Entry 7UY6 (electron microscopy, 2.90 A resolution); this record covers chains D and F of the 8 polymer chains in the assembly.

== Chain D ==
Protein: Telomerase holoenzyme Teb1 subunit
From: Tetrahymena thermophila
Reference sequence: D2CVN6 (D2CVN6_TETTH); residues 1-701 here = UniProt positions 1-701
Sequence (701 residues; each row starts with the number of its first residue):
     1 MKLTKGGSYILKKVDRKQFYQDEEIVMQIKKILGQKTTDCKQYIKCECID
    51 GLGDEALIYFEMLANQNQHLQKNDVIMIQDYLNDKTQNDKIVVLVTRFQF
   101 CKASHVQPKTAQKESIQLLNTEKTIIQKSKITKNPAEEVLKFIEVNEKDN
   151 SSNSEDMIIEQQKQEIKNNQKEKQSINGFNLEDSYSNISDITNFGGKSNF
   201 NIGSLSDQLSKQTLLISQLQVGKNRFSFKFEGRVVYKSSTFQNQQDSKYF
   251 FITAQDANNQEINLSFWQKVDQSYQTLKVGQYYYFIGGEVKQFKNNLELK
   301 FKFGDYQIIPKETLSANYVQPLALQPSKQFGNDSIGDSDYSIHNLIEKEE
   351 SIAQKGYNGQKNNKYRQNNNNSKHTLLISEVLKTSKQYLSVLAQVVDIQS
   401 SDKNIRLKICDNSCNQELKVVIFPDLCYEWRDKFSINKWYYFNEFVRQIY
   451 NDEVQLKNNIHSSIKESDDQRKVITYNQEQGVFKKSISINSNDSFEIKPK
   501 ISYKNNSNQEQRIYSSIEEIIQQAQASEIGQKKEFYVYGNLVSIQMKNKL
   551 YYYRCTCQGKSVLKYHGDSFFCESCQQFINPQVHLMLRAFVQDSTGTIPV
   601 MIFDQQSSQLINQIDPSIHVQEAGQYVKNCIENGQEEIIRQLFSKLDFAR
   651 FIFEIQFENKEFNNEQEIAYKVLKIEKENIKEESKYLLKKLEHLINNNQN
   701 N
Unresolved in the structure: 1-510, 698-701
Bound ions: Zn2+: Cys-555, Cys-557, Cys-572, Cys-575

== Chain F ==
Protein: Telomerase holoenzyme Teb3 subunit
From: Tetrahymena thermophila
Reference sequence: A0A0U8UFF4 (A0A0U8UFF4_TETTH); residues 1-121 here = UniProt positions 1-121
Sequence (121 residues; each row starts with the number of its first residue):
     1 MDAEQEQVMYPRILFEQMAQFRGKKVTVVGNVCNEDQNDSLVIEFGPTGL
    51 NQHVVIDNYRRVDLNNTTKFVEIRGVVLNQNIVSCEELTEFEQKDPFDFD
   101 TYSKLIHLSQSDKLSSLFTDQ
Unresolved in the structure: 1-4

== Interface between chain D and chain F ==
Residue-residue contacts - 5 pairs, chain D then chain F:
  Lys-681(D) / Asp-98(F)
  Lys-685(D) / Asp-98(F)  salt bridge
  Lys-685(D) / Thr-101(F)
  Leu-688(D) / Lys-104(F)
  Leu-691(D) / Leu-108(F)  hydrophobic
Interface residues without a listed pair, chain D (7 interface residues in all): Ser-684, Glu-692, Ile-695
Interface residues without a listed pair, chain F (5 interface residues in all): Lys-113

== In short ==
Chain D and chain F form an interface of 7 and 5 residues respectively; the contacts include 1 salt bridge.
The salt-bridged pair is Lys-685(D)/Asp-98(F). Cys-555(D), Cys-557(D), Cys-572(D) and Cys-575(D) form the Zn2+
site.
Chain D is Telomerase holoenzyme Teb1 subunit and chain F is Telomerase holoenzyme Teb3 subunit, both from
Tetrahymena thermophila; the structure, Tetrahymena telomerase at 2.9 Angstrom resolution, was determined by
electron microscopy, deposited together with 7UY5, 7UY7 and 7UY8.
